8TQC - chains D and A of the 4 polymer chains in the assembly; structure by electron microscopy, 3.80 A resolution.

Chain D:
Protein: Mediator of RNA polymerase II transcription subunit 13
Organism: Homo sapiens
UniProt: Q9UHV7 (MED13_HUMAN); residues 1-2174 here = UniProt positions 1-2174
Sequence (2174 residues; each row starts with the number of its first residue):
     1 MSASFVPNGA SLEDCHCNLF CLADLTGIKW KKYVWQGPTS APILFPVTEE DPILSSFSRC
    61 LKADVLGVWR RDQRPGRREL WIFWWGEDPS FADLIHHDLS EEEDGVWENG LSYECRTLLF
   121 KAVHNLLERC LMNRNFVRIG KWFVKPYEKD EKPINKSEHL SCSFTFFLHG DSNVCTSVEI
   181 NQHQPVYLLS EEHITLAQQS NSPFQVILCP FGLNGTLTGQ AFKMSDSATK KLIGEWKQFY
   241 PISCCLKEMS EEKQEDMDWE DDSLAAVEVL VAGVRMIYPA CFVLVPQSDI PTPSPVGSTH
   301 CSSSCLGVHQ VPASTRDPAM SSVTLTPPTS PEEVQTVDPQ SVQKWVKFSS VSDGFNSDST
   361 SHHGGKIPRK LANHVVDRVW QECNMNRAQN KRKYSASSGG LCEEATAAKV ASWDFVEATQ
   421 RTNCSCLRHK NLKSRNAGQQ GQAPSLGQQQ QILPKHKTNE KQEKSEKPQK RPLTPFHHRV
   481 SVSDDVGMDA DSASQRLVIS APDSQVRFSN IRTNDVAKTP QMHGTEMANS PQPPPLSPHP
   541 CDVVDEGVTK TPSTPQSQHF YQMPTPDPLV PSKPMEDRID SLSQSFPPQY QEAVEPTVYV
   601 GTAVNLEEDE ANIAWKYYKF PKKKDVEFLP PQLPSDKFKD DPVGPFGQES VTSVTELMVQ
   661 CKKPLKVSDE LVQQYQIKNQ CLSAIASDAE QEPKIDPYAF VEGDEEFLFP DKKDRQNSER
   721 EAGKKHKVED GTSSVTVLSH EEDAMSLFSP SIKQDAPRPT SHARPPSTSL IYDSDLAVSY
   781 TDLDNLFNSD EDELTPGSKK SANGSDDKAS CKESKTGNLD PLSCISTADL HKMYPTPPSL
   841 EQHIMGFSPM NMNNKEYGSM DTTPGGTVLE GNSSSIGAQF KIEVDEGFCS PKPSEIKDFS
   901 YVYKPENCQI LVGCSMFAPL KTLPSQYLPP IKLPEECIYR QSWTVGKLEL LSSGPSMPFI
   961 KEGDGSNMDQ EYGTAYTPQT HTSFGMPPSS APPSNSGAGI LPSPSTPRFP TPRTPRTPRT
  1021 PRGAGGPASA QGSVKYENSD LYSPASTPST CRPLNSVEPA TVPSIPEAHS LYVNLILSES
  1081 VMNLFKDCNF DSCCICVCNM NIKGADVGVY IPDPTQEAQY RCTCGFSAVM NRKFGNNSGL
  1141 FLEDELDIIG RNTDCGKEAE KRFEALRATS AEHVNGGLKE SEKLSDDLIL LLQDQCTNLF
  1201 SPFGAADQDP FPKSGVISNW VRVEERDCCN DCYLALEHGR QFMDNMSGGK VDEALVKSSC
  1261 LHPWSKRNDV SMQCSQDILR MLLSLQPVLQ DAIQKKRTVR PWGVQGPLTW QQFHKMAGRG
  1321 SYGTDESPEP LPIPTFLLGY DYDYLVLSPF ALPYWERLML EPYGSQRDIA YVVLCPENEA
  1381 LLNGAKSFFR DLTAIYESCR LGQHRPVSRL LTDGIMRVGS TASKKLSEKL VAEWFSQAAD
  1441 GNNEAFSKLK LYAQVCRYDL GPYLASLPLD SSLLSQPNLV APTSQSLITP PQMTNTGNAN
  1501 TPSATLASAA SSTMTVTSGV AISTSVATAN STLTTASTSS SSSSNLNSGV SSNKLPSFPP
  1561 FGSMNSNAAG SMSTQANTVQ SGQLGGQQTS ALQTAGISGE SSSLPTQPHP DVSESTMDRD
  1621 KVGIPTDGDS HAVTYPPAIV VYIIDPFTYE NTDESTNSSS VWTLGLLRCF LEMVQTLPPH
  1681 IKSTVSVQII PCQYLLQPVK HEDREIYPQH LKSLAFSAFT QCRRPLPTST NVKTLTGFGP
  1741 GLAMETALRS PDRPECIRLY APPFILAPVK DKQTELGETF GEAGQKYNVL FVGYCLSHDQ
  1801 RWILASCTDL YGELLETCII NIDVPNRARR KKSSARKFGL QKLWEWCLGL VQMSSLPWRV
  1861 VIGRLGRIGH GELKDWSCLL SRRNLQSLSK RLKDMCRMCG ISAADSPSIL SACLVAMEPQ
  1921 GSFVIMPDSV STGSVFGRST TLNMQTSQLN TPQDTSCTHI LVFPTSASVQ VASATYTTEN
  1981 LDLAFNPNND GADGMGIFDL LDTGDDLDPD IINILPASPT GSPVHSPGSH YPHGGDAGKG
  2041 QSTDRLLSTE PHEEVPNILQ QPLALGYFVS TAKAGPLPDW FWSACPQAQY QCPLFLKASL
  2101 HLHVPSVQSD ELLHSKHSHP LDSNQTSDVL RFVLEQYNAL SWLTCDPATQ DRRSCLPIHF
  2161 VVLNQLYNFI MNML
Unresolved in the structure: 1-10, 40-46, 148-156, 245-262, 289-334, 350-1069, 1113-1115, 1169-1183, 1202-1218, 1245-1253, 1269-1272, 1296-1302, 1320-1326, 1420-1446, 1466-1615, 1632-1634, 1649-1661, 1699-1707, 1771-1784, 1826-1833, 1932-1947, 1971-2055, 2110-2117
Disulfides: Cys-1232/Cys-1260, Cys-1456/Cys-1669
Ion coordination: Zn2+ site 1: Cys-1096, Cys-1098, Cys-1122, Cys-1124; Zn2+ site 2: Cys-1896, Cys-1899 (shared with 2 residues of chain C)
Swiss-Prot annotation at these positions:
  - motif: Leu-1188 to Leu-1192 (LXXLL motif 1), Leu-1279 to Leu-1283 (LXXLL motif 2)
  - modified residue (Phosphoserine): Ser-395, Ser-500, Ser-504, Ser-530, Ser-537, Ser-826, Ser-890, Ser-1029
  - natural variant: Leu-131 to Leu-2174 (deletion: In MRD61), Thr-326 (T326I: In MRD61; deletion: In MRD61), Pro-327 (P327Q: In MRD61; P327S: In MRD61), Pro-540 (P540T: In MRD61; uncertain significance), Leu-582 to Leu-2174 (deletion: In MRD61), Arg-1400 to Leu-2174 (deletion: In MRD61), Gln-2060 (Q2060K: In MRD61; uncertain significance), Ala-2064 (A2064V: In MRD61; uncertain significance)
What the authors report for this chain:
  - mutagenesis - M916D/F917D/A918Y: decreased binding to cMED
  - mutagenesis - F847D/S848Y/P849D: unchanged binding to cMED
  - mutagenesis - M916D/F917D/A918Y: abolished binding to RNA Pol II CTD

Chain A:
Protein: Cyclin-dependent kinase 8
Organism: Homo sapiens
UniProt: P49336 (CDK8_HUMAN); residue numbers follow UniProt; this construct covers 1-464
Sequence (464 residues; row label = number of the first residue in the row):
     1 MDYDFKVKLS SERERVEDLF EYEGCKVGRG TYGHVYKAKR KDGKDDKDYA LKQIEGTGIS
    61 MSACREIALL RELKHPNVIS LQKVFLSHAD RKVWLLFDYA EHDLWHIIKF HRASKANKKP
   121 VQLPRGMVKS LLYQILDGIH YLHANWVLHR DLKPANILVM GEGPERGRVK IADMGFARLF
   181 NSPLKPLADL DPVVVTFWYR APELLLGARH YTKAIDIWAI GCIFAELLTS EPIFHCRQED
   241 IKTSNPYHHD QLDRIFNVMG FPADKDWEDI KKMPEHSTLM KDFRRNTYTN CSLIKYMEKH
   301 KVKPDSKAFH LLQKLLTMDP IKRITSEQAM QDPYFLEDPL PTSDVFAGCQ IPYPKREFLT
   361 EEEPDDKGDK KNQQQQQGNN HTNGTGHPGN QDSSHTQGPP LKKVRVVPPT TTSGGLIMTS
   421 DYQRSNPHAA YPNPGPSTSQ PQSSMGYSAT SQQPPQYSHQ THRY
Unresolved in the structure: 42-47, 113-122, 237-248, 265-272, 281-290, 360-464
What the authors report for this chain:
  - conformationally variable residues (side-chain flip): Tyr-211

How chain D and chain A interact:
Pairs across the interface - 26 pairs, chain D then chain A:
  Thr-1616(D) with Thr-342(A); Ser-343(A), hydrogen bond (side chain-backbone)
  Met-1617(D) with Thr-342(A)
  Asp-1618(D) with Pro-341(A)
  Lys-1621(D) with Tyr-133(A), hydrogen bond (backbone-side chain)
  Val-1622(D) with Tyr-133(A); Leu-336(A), hydrophobic
  Gly-1623(D) with Gln-331(A), hydrogen bond (backbone-side chain)
  Ile-1624(D) with Tyr-133(A)
  Pro-1625(D) with His-140(A)
  Thr-1626(D) with His-75(A)
  Asp-1627(D) with Tyr-141(A)
  Gly-1628(D) with His-75(A)
  Asp-1629(D) with Lys-74(A)
  Lys-1733(D) with Arg-71(A), hydrogen bond (backbone-side chain); Gln-82(A), hydrogen bond (side chain-backbone)
  Leu-1735(D) with Arg-71(A); Leu-81(A), hydrophobic; Gln-82(A); Lys-83(A); Val-84(A), hydrogen bond (backbone-backbone)
  Thr-1736(D) with Lys-83(A); Val-84(A)
  Gly-1737(D) with Lys-83(A)
  Phe-1738(D) with Leu-9(A), hydrophobic; Glu-12(A)
Other interface residues (no listed pair), chain D (21 interface residues in all): Arg-1619, Ser-1630, Val-1732, Thr-1734
Other interface residues (no listed pair), chain A (24 interface residues in all): Arg-13, Pro-76, Asp-137, Met-330, Phe-335, Leu-340, Asp-344

Summary:
Chain D and chain A form an interface of 21 and 24 residues respectively; the contacts include 6 hydrogen
bonds. Polar contacts include Thr-1616(D)/Ser-343(A), Lys-1621(D)/Tyr-133(A) and Gly-1623(D)/Gln-331(A).
Cys-1896(D) and Cys-1899(D) form the Zn2+ site 2. From the paper: M916D/F917D/A918Y of chain D reduce binding
to cMED; conformational variability at Tyr-211(A).
Here chain D is Mediator of RNA polymerase II transcription subunit 13 and chain A is Cyclin-dependent kinase
8, both from Homo sapiens. Entry 8TQC (Structure of the human CDK8 kinase module) was determined by electron
microscopy together with 8TQ2, 8TQW and 8TRH from the same study.
